PDB entry 4HBY | X-ray diffraction, 1.59 A resolution | chain A

[Chain A]
Name: Bromodomain-containing protein 4
From: Homo sapiens
UniProt: O60885 (BRD4_HUMAN); residues 42-168 here = UniProt positions 42-168
Chain sequence (127 residues; numbered 42 to 168; the number before each row is that of its first residue):
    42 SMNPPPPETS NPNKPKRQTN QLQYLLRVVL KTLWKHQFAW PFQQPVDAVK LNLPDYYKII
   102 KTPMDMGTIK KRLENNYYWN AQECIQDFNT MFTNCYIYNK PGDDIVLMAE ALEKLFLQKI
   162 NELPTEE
Sequence notes: cloning artifact (43)
Curated features (UniProtKB/Swiss-Prot):
  - site: N140 (Acetylated histone binding)
  - cross-link: K99 (Glycyl lysine isopeptide (Lys-Gly) (interchain with G-Cter in SUMO2))
  - natural variant: D145 (D145G: Found in a patient with a neurodevelopmental syndrome; uncertain significance)
  - mutagenesis: N140 (N140A: Abolishes binding to acetylated histones)
Small-molecule neighbours: 13F (3-methyl-2-oxo-N-phenyl-1,2,3,4-tetrahydroquinazoline-6-sulfonamide): W81, P82, F83, Q85, V87, L92, L94, Y97, C136, N140, D145, I146, M149

[In short]
Chain A binds compound 13F. From UniProt: one mutagenesis site.
Chain A is Bromodomain-containing protein 4 (Homo sapiens); the structure, Crystal Structure of the first
bromodomain of human BRD4 in complex with a quinazolin ligand, was determined by X-ray diffraction together
with 4HBV, 4HBW, 4HBX and 4E96 from the same study.
